Entry 6EQ3 (X-ray diffraction, 1.80 A resolution); this record covers chain A.

== Chain A ==
Name: 7,8-dihydro-8-oxoguanine triphosphatase
From: Homo sapiens
Notes: EC 3.6.1.55, 3.6.1.56
UniProtKB: P36639 (8ODP_HUMAN); residues 1-156 here correspond to UniProt positions 42-197 (UniProt number = residue number + 41)
Sequence (182 residues; row label = number of the first residue in the row; numbers below 1 keep their minus sign (Met-25 is residue -25)):
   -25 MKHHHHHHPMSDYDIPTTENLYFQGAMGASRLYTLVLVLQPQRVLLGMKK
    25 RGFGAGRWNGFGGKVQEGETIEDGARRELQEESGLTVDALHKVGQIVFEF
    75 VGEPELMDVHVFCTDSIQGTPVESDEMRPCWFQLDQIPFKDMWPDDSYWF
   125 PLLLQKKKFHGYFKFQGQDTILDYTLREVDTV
Disordered / not traced: -25 to 2
Sequence notes: initiating methionine (-25); expression tag (-24 to 0)
Residues lining bound ligands: BU5 ([2-(1H-pyrrolo[2,3-b]pyridin-4-yl)-1,3-thiazol-4-yl]methanol): Tyr7, Thr8, Leu9, Phe27, Asn33, Gly36, Gly37, Phe72, Phe74, Met81, Val83, Trp117, Asp119, Asp120, Trp123, Phe139
Reported in the primary citation:
  - binding site for BU5: Thr8

== Summary ==
Ligands of chain A: compound BU5. From the paper: a binding site for BU5 at Thr8.
Chain A is 7,8-dihydro-8-oxoguanine triphosphatase (Homo sapiens); the structure, MTH1 in complex with
fragment 9, was determined by X-ray diffraction (same publication as 6EQ2, 6EQ4, 6EQ5, 6EQ6 and 6EQ7).
